PDB entry 7URH | X-ray diffraction, 1.47 A resolution | chains E and G of the 6 polymer chains in the assembly

== Chain E (and G) ==
Protein: Ferritin
Source organism: Caenorhabditis elegans
Notes: EC 1.16.3.1; chain G of this document is another copy of the same molecule, construct and numbering; everything in this record applies to it too
Reference sequence: Q9TYS3 (Q9TYS3_CAEEL); residue numbers follow UniProt; this construct covers 2-169
Chain sequence (168 residues; row label = number of the first residue in the row):
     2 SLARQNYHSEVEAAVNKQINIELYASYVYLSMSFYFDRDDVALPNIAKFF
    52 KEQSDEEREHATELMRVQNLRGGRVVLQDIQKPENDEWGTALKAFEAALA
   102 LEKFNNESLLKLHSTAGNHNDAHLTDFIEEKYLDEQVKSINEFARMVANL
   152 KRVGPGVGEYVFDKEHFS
Ion coordination: Fe ion: Glu23, Glu58, His61, Asn106

== Chain E / chain G interface ==
Contacting residue pairs (25; chain E residue first):
  Leu3(E) - Leu100(G)  hydrophobic
  Leu3(E) - Lys104(G)  hydrogen bond (backbone-side chain)
  Leu3(E) - Val148(G)  hydrophobic
  Leu3(E) - Lys152(G)
  Ala4(E) - Lys104(G)
  Ala4(E) - Ile141(G)
  Ala4(E) - Ala145(G)  hydrophobic
  Arg5(E) - Lys104(G)  hydrogen bond (backbone-side chain)
  Gln6(E) - Lys104(G)  hydrogen bond (side chain-backbone)
  Gln6(E) - Asn107(G)  hydrogen bond
  Gln6(E) - Glu108(G)
  Gln6(E) - Ile141(G)
  Asn7(E) - Leu111(G)
  Arg67(E) - Lys139(G)
  Asn70(E) - Asn142(G)
  Leu71(E) - Val138(G)  hydrophobic
  Leu71(E) - Lys139(G)
  Leu71(E) - Asn142(G)
  Arg72(E) - Val138(G)
  Ala123(E) - His114(G)
  Ala123(E) - Leu134(G)  hydrophobic
  His124(E) - Leu134(G)
  His124(E) - Asp135(G)  salt bridge
  His124(E) - Val138(G)
  Asp127(E) - Glu130(G)
Interface residues without a listed pair, chain E (13 interface residues in all): Glu130
Interface residues without a listed pair, chain G (17 interface residues in all): Glu131

== Overview ==
13 residues of chain E face 17 of chain G across their interface, with 4 hydrogen bonds and 1 salt bridge.
Polar contacts include His124(E)-Asp135(G), Leu3(E)-Lys104(G) and Arg5(E)-Lys104(G). Glu23(E), Glu58(E),
His61(E) and Asn106(E) coordinate a Fe ion ion.
Both chains are Ferritin (Caenorhabditis elegans). Entry 7URH (Crystal structure of Ferritin 2 from
Caenorhabditis elegans, FTN-2) was determined by X-ray diffraction together with 7USN from the same study.
